2AUY - chains A and B; structure by X-ray diffraction, 1.95 A resolution.

# Chain A (and B)
Molecule: lectin
Source organism: Pterocarpus angolensis
Notes: chain B of this document is another copy of the same molecule, construct and numbering; everything in this record applies to it too
UniProt: Q8GSD2 (Q8GSD2_9FABA); residues 1-252 here correspond to UniProt positions 9-260 (UniProt number = residue number + 8)
Sequence (252 residues; numbered 1 to 252; the number before each row is that of its first residue):
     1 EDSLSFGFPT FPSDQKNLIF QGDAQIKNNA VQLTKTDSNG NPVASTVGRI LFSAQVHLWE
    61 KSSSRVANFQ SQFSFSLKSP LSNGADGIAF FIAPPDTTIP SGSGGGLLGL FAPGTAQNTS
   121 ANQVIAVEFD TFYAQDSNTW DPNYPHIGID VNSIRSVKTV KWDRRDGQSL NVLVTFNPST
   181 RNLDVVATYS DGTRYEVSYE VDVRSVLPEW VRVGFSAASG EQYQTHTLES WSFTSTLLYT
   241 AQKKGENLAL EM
Disordered / not traced: 242-252
Modified residues: Glu1 (pyroglutamic acid; PCA)
Metal / ion sites: Mn2+: Glu128, Asp130, Asp141, His146; Ca2+: Asp130, Phe132, Asn138, Asp141

# How chain A and chain B interact
Pairs across the interface (32):
  Glu1(A) with Gly7(B); Phe8(B); Asn17(B)
  Asp2(A) with Gly7(B), hydrogen bond (backbone-backbone); Pro9(B)
  Ser3(A) with Phe6(B); Gly7(B), hydrogen bond (backbone-backbone)
  Leu4(A) with Ser5(B)
  Ser5(A) with Leu4(B); Ser5(B), hydrogen bond (backbone-backbone)
  Phe6(A) with Ser3(B); Leu4(B), hydrophobic
  Gly7(A) with Glu1(B); Asp2(B), hydrogen bond (backbone-backbone); Ser3(B), hydrogen bond (backbone-backbone)
  Phe8(A) with Glu1(B)
  Pro9(A) with Asp2(B)
  Pro12(A) with Glu60(B)
  Asp14(A) with Trp210(B)
  Lys16(A) with Gln55(B); Trp210(B)
  Asn17(A) with Glu1(B); Ala54(B); Gln55(B), hydrogen bond (side chain-backbone); Trp210(B)
  Ala54(A) with Asn17(B)
  Gln55(A) with Lys16(B); Asn17(B), hydrogen bond (backbone-side chain)
  Glu60(A) with Pro12(B)
  Trp210(A) with Asp14(B), hydrogen bond; Lys16(B); Asn17(B)
Other interface residues (no listed pair), chain A (20 interface residues in all): Gln15, Phe52, His57
Other interface residues (no listed pair), chain B (21 interface residues in all): Gln15, Phe52, His57, Glu209

# Overview
20 residues of chain A face 21 of chain B across their interface, with 8 hydrogen bonds. Polar pairs include
Asn17(A)-Gln55(B), Trp210(A)-Asp14(B) and Asp2(A)-Gly7(B). Glu128(A), Asp130(A), Asp141(A) and His146(A) form
the Mn2+ site. Asp130(A), Phe132(A), Asn138(A) and Asp141(A) form the Ca2+ site.
Chain A and chain B are both lectin (Pterocarpus angolensis); the structure, Pterocarpus angolensis lectin in
complex with the trisaccharide GlcNAc(b1-2)Man(a1-3)Man, was determined by X-ray diffraction (same publication
as 2AR6, 2ARB and 2ARX).
